PDB entry 8WP2 | electron microscopy, 3.30 A resolution | chains A and C of the 16 polymer chains in the assembly

[Chain A (and C)]
Name: Piwi domain-containing protein
Source organism: Maribacter polysiphoniae
Notes: chain C of this document is another copy of the same molecule, construct and numbering; everything in this record applies to it too
Sequence (507 residues; row label = number of the first residue in the row):
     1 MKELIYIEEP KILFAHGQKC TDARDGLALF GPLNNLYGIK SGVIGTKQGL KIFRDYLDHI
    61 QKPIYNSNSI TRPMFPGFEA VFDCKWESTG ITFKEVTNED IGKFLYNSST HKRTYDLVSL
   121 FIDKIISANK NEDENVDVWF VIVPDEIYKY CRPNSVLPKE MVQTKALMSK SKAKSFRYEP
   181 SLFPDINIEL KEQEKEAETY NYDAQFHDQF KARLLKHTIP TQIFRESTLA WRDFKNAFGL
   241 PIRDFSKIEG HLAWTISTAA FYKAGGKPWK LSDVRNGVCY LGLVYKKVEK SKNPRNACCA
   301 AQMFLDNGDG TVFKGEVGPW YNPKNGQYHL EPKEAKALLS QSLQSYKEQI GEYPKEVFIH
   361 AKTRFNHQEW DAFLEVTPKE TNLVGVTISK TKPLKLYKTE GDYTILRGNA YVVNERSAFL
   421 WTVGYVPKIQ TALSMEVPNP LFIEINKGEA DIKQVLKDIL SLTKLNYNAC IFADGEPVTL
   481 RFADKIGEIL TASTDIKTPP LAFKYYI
Not modelled in the structure: 155-202, 507 (chain C: 154-202, 320-327, 507)

[Chain A / chain C interface]
Contacting residue pairs - 46 pairs, chain A then chain C:
  Tyr37(A) - Tyr37(C)
  Tyr37(A) - Gly38(C)
  Tyr37(A) - Lys40(C)
  Tyr37(A) - Lys85(C)
  Tyr37(A) - Thr89(C)
  Gly38(A) - Tyr37(C)
  Lys85(A) - Tyr37(C)
  Glu87(A) - Tyr37(C)  hydrogen bond
  Thr89(A) - Tyr37(C)
  Asn129(A) - Tyr505(C)  hydrogen bond (backbone-side chain)
  Lys130(A) - Lys216(C)
  Lys130(A) - Thr218(C)
  Lys130(A) - Pro499(C)
  Lys130(A) - Pro500(C)
  Lys130(A) - Leu501(C)
  Lys130(A) - Ala502(C)  hydrogen bond (backbone-backbone)
  Lys130(A) - Tyr505(C)
  Asn131(A) - Pro500(C)
  Glu132(A) - Ala502(C)
  Glu132(A) - Tyr505(C)  hydrogen bond (backbone-side chain)
  Asp133(A) - Gly265(C)
  Asp133(A) - Lys267(C)  salt bridge
  Asn135(A) - Asp137(C)  hydrogen bond
  Asn135(A) - Ala264(C)
  Asn135(A) - Gly265(C)
  Asn135(A) - Lys504(C)  hydrogen bond
  Asp137(A) - Asn135(C)
  Lys216(A) - Lys216(C)  hydrogen bond (side chain-backbone)
  Lys216(A) - His217(C)
  Thr218(A) - Asn129(C)  hydrogen bond
  Thr218(A) - Lys130(C)
  Ala264(A) - Asn135(C)  hydrogen bond (backbone-side chain)
  Lys267(A) - Asp133(C)  hydrogen bond (side chain-backbone)
  Lys267(A) - Glu134(C)
  Asp309(A) - Asp133(C)
  Pro499(A) - Lys130(C)
  Pro499(A) - Asn131(C)
  Pro500(A) - Asn131(C)
  Leu501(A) - Lys130(C)
  Leu501(A) - Asn131(C)
  Ala502(A) - Lys130(C)  hydrogen bond (backbone-backbone)
  Ala502(A) - Asn131(C)
  Lys504(A) - Glu132(C)  hydrogen bond (side chain-backbone)
  Lys504(A) - Asp133(C)  hydrogen bond (side chain-backbone)
  Tyr505(A) - Asn129(C)  hydrogen bond (side chain-backbone)
  Tyr505(A) - Lys130(C)
Also at the interface, not in a pair above, chain A (29 interface residues in all): Asn35, Ile39, Lys40, Ala128, His217, Gly265

[Overview]
The interface between chain A and chain C involves 29 residues on one side and 25 on the other, with 14
hydrogen bonds and 1 salt bridge. Polar pairs include Asp133(A)-Lys267(C), Glu87(A)-Tyr37(C) and
Asn129(A)-Tyr505(C).
Chain A and chain C are both Piwi domain-containing protein (Maribacter polysiphoniae); the structure,
MapSPARTA tetramer bound with guide-target, was determined by electron microscopy.
